PDB entry 8HNP | X-ray diffraction, 3.39 A resolution | chains A and B

[Chain A (and B)]
Name: Archaeal transcription regulator
Organism: Thermococcus onnurineus NA1
Notes: chain B of this document is another copy of the same molecule, construct and numbering; everything in this record applies to it too
UniProt: B6YTS4 (B6YTS4_THEON); numbering as in UniProt (aligned over 1-146)
Chain sequence (152 residues; row label = number of the first residue in the row):
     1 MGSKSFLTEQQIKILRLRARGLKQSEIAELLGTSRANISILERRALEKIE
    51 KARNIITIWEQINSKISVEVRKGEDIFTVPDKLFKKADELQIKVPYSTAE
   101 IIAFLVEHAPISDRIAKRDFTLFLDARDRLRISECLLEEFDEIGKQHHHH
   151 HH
Not modelled in the structure: 1-3, 145-152 (chain B: 1, 140-152)
Sequence notes: engineered mutation I55 (Thr in B6YTS4); expression tag (147-152)
What the authors report for this chain:
  - conformationally variable residues (loop rearrangement): F6

[Chain A / chain B interface]
Pairs across the interface (36):
  F6(A) - I55(B)  hydrophobic
  L7(A) - I55(B)
  L15(A) - I62(B)  hydrophobic
  R16(A) - E138(B)
  A19(A) - N63(B)
  I49(A) - I55(B)  hydrophobic
  I49(A) - I56(B)
  I49(A) - W59(B)  hydrophobic
  K51(A) - S5(B)
  A52(A) - A52(B)
  A52(A) - I55(B)  hydrophobic
  A52(A) - I56(B)  hydrophobic
  R53(A) - I56(B)
  R53(A) - W59(B)
  I55(A) - F6(B)  hydrophobic
  I55(A) - L7(B)  hydrophobic
  I55(A) - I49(B)  hydrophobic
  I55(A) - A52(B)  hydrophobic
  I56(A) - R53(B)
  I58(A) - I12(B)  hydrophobic
  W59(A) - L15(B)  hydrophobic
  W59(A) - L46(B)  hydrophobic
  W59(A) - I49(B)  hydrophobic
  W59(A) - R53(B)
  Q61(A) - R16(B)
  I62(A) - L15(B)
  I62(A) - R16(B)  hydrogen bond (backbone-side chain)
  I62(A) - A19(B)
  L137(A) - R16(B)
  F140(A) - E9(B)
  F140(A) - I12(B)  hydrophobic
  F140(A) - K13(B)
  F140(A) - L17(B)
  D141(A) - R16(B)  salt bridge
  D141(A) - R20(B)
  I143(A) - L30(B)  hydrophobic
Other interface residues (no listed pair), chain A (26 interface residues in all): S5, I12, L46, K48, S64, S67, G144
Other interface residues (no listed pair), chain B (23 interface residues in all): I58

[Summary]
Chain A and chain B form an interface of 26 and 23 residues respectively; the contacts include 1 hydrogen bond
and 1 salt bridge. Polar pairs include D141(A)-R16(B) and I62(A)-R16(B). The paper reports conformational
variability at F6(A).
Chain A and chain B are both Archaeal transcription regulator (Thermococcus onnurineus NA1); the structure,
Archaeal transcription factor Mutant, was determined by X-ray diffraction.
